4I99 - chains A and C of the 4 polymer chains in the assembly; structure by X-ray diffraction, 2.30 A resolution.

== Chain A ==
Name: Chromosome partition protein Smc
Source organism: Pyrococcus furiosus
Notes: fragment: Head domain
Reference sequence: Q8TZY2 (SMC_PYRFU); residue numbers follow UniProt; this construct covers 1-182, 1006-1172
Chain sequence (354 residues; numbered 1 to 1177; 823 numbers in that range are skipped by the numbering (no residue carries them; nothing is unmodelled there); the number before each row is that of its first residue):
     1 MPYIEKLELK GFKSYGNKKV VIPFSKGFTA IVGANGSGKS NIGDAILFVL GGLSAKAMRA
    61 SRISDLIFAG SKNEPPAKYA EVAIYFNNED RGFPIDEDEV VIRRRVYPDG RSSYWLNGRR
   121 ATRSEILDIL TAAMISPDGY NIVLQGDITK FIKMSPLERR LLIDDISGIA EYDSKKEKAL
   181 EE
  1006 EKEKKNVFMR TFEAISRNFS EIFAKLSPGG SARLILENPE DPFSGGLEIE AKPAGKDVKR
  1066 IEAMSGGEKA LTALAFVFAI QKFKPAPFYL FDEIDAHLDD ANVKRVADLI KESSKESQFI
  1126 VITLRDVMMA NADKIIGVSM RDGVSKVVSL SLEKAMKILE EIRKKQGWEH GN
Not modelled in the structure: 1, 170-182, 1006, 1162-1177
Modified residues: Mse1 (selenomethionine); Mse58, Mse134, Mse154, Mse1014, Mse1069, Mse1133, Mse1134, Mse1145, Mse1161 (selenomethionine; parent Met)
Swiss-Prot annotation at these positions:
  - binding site (ATP): Ala34 to Asn41

== Chain C ==
Name: Putative uncharacterized protein
Source organism: Pyrococcus furiosus
Notes: fragment: c-whd, unp residues126-212
Reference sequence: Q8TZY3 (Q8TZY3_PYRFU); residue numbers follow UniProt; this construct covers 126-212
Chain sequence (87 residues; numbered 126 to 212; the number before each row is that of its first residue):
   126 KKVEIDEEIF VIDDFRVDIE KYVEELYKVV KKIYEKTGTP IKFWDLVPDV EPKIIARTFL
   186 YLLFLENMGR VEIIQEEPFG EILVVPM
Not modelled in the structure: 126-142

== Chain A / chain C interface ==
Contacting residue pairs (44):
  Val21(A) with Pro203(C), hydrophobic
  Pro23(A) with Pro203(C), hydrophobic; Phe204(C), hydrophobic
  Val32(A) with Leu188(C), hydrophobic
  Gly33(A) with Leu185(C)
  Ala34(A) with Phe189(C); Asn192(C)
  Ser37(A) with Asn192(C), hydrogen bond
  Mse1134(A) with Ala181(C); Leu185(C), hydrophobic
  Ala1135(A) with Pro177(C); Lys178(C)
  Lys1139(A) with Phe204(C)
  Ile1140(A) with Ala181(C), hydrophobic; Phe184(C), hydrophobic
  Gly1142(A) with Phe184(C); Leu188(C)
  Ser1144(A) with Leu188(C); Glu191(C), hydrogen bond; Asn192(C)
  Mse1145(A) with Glu191(C); Asn192(C), hydrogen bond (backbone-side chain)
  Arg1146(A) with Glu191(C), salt bridge; Glu197(C), salt bridge; Ile198(C), hydrogen bond (side chain-backbone)
  Lys1151(A) with Glu191(C), salt bridge; Ile198(C)
  Val1153(A) with Phe184(C); Ile198(C), hydrophobic; Gln200(C); Ile207(C), hydrophobic
  Ser1154(A) with Gln200(C), hydrogen bond (backbone-side chain); Pro203(C); Phe204(C), hydrogen bond (side chain-backbone)
  Leu1155(A) with Ile180(C), hydrophobic; Phe184(C), hydrophobic; Phe204(C); Ile207(C), hydrophobic
  Ser1156(A) with Phe204(C)
  Leu1157(A) with Pro177(C), hydrophobic
  Ala1160(A) with Trp169(C), hydrophobic; Ile180(C)
  Mse1161(A) with Val175(C); Pro177(C)
Interface residues without a listed pair, chain A (26 interface residues in all): Asp1131, Ile1141, Val1143, Lys1159
Interface residues without a listed pair, chain C (19 interface residues in all): Phe168

== Overview ==
Chain A and chain C form an interface of 26 and 19 residues respectively, with 6 hydrogen bonds and 3 salt
bridges. Polar contacts include Arg1146(A)-Glu191(C), Arg1146(A)-Glu197(C) and Lys1151(A)-Glu191(C). UniProt
lists 8 ATP-binding residues on chain A.
Here chain A is Chromosome partition protein Smc and chain C is Putative uncharacterized protein, both from
Pyrococcus furiosus. Entry 4I99 (Crystal structure of the SmcHead bound to the C-winged helix domain of ScpA)
was determined by X-ray diffraction, deposited together with 3ZGX and 4I98.
